3SHF - chain A; structure by X-ray diffraction, 3.55 A resolution.

# Chain A
Molecule: Apoptotic peptidase activating factor 1
Source organism: Mus musculus
UniProtKB: A2RRK8 (A2RRK8_MOUSE); numbering as in UniProt (aligned over 1-1249)
Chain sequence (1256 residues; numbered -6 to 1249; the number before each row is that of its first residue; numbers below 1 keep their minus sign (Gly-6 is residue -6)):
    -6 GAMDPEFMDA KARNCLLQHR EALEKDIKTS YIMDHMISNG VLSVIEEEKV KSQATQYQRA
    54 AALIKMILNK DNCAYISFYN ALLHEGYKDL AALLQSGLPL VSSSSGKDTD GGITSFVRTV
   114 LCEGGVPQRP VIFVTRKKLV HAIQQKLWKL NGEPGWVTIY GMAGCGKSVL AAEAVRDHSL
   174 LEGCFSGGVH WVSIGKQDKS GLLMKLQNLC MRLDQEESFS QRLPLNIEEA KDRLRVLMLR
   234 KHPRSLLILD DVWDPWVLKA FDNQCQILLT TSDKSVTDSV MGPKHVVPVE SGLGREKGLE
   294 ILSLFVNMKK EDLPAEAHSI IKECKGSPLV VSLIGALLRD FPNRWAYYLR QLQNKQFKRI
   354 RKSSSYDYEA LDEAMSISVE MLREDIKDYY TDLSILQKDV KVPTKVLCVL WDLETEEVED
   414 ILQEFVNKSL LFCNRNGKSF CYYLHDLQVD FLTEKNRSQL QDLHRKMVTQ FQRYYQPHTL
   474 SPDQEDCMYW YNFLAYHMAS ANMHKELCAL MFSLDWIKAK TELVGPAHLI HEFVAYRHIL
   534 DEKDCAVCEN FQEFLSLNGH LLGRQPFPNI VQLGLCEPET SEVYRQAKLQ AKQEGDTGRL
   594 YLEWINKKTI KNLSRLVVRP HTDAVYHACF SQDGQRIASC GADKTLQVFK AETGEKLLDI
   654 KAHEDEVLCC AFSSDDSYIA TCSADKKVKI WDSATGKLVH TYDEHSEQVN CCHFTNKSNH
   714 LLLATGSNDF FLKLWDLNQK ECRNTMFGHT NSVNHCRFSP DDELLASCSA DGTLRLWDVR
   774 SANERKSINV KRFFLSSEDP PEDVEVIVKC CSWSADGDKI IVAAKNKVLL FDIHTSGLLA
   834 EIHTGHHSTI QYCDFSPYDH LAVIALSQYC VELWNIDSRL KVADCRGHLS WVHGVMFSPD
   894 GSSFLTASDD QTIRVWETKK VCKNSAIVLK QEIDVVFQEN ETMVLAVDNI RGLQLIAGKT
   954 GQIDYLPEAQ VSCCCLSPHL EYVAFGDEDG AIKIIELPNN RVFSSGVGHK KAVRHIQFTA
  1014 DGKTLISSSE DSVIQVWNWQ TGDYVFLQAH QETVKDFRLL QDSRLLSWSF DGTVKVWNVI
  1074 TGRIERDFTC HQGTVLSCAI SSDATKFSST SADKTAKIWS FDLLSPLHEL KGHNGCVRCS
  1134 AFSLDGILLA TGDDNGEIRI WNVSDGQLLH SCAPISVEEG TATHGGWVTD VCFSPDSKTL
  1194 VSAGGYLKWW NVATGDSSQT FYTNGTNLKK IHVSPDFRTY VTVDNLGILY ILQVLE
Disordered / not traced: -6 to 101, 788-795, 1170-1176
Sequence notes: expression tag (-6 to 0); engineered mutation Ser265 (Arg in A2RRK8)
Disulfide bonds: Cys633-Cys663, Cys675-Cys705, Cys704-Cys749, Cys761-Cys804, Cys803-Cys846
Small-molecule neighbours:
  - ADP (adenosine-5'-diphosphate): Pro123, Ile125, Phe126, Val127, Arg129, Met155, Ala156, Gly157, Cys158, Gly159, Lys160, Ser161, Val162, Pro321, Leu322, Ser325, Phe425, His438
  - gamma-butyrolactone (GBL), molecule 1: Asp191, Ser193, Met197, His521, His524, Glu525, Ala528, Tyr529
  - gamma-butyrolactone (GBL), molecule 2: Ser387, Ile388, Leu389, Gln390, Thr446, Leu453, His457, Tyr489, Ser493

# Summary
Ligands of chain A: ADP and gamma-butyrolactone.
Chain A is Apoptotic peptidase activating factor 1 (Mus musculus); the structure, Crystal structure of the
R265S mutant of full-length murine Apaf-1, was determined by X-ray diffraction together with 3SFZ from the
same study.
